PDB entry 5ANB | electron microscopy, 4.10 A resolution (low resolution: residue-level contacts below are approximate; hydrogen-bond / salt-bridge calls are withheld) | chains J and N of the 12 polymer chains in the assembly

== Chain J ==
Name: Ribosome maturation protein sbds
Source organism: Homo sapiens
UniProt: Q9Y3A5 (SBDS_HUMAN); residues 1-250 here = UniProt positions 1-250
Sequence (250 residues; row label = number of the first residue in the row):
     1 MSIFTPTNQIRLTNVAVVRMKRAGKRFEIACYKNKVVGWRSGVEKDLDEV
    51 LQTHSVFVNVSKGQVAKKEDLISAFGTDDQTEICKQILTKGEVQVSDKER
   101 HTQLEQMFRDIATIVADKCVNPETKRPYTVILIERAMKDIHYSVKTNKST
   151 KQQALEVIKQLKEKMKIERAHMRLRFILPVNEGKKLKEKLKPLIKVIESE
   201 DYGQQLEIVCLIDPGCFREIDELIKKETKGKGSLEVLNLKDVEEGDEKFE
UniProt features mapped onto this chain:
  - modified residue: Ser-2 (N-acetylserine)
Reported in the primary citation:
  - binding site for 26S ribosomal RNA (chain N): Lys-67, Lys-151, Arg-218
  - conformationally variable residues (domain motion): Lys-90 to Arg-100
  - disease-associated variants - F57L, K151E, K151N: decreased growth
  - mutagenesis - R100E: decreased growth

== Chain N ==
Molecule: 26S ribosomal RNA
Source organism: Dictyostelium discoideum
Sequence (3741 nucleotides; each row starts with the number of its first residue):
     1 UCCGCCUCACCUUUGUAAGAUUACCCGCUGAACUUAAGCAUAUCAGUAAG
    51 CGGAGGAAAAGAAACUAACUAGGAUUCCGUCAGUAACGGCGAGUGAAGAC
   101 GGAAUAGCCCAAGGUUCAAACCUGGAUCUCUUCGAGGUUAGGUGAUGUGA
   151 CCUAUGGACUGAUGGAGCCCGCUGUUGUGACUGCUAAUUCCGUUUGGAAU
   201 UUCGAGUCGUAGAAGGUGAUAACCCUGUUCGCAGUAUCACAACAGUUGGA
   251 CUUUGCCAUUAGCUCCACGAGUAGGAAUGUCUGAAAUUGCAUUCUGAAUG
   301 GGUGAUAAGAUUCAUCCAAGGCUAAAUAUAUGUUAGGAGAUCGAUAGCAU
   351 ACAAGUACCGUGAGGGAAAGGUGAAAAGAACUUUGAAAAAAGGUUUAAAA
   401 GUAUUUGACACCGUUUAUGUGGAAGCGUUUACUUGGACCCCGAUUAAUGA
   451 CGUCGGUUUAGCUCUAAUUCUUAGGUGGCCAAAGUAGAGUGUUACGUGCU
   501 GAUCAAAAGGUAACGGACAUUUGAUUCAUUGGUUAUCGACGAGGAAGGUA
   551 CUCUAAAUCGGCCAGUUACUAACGGGUGAGAUCUGAUGUUUAUAAAAUGG
   601 GGGAUGAGGCUUAUCGGCUUGCUGGUGGCUCGCUCUCAAUAAUGGAUAUU
   651 GGGUUUCAUCAAGAGUGCAAAAUGGUGGCAAUUCACUAUUAGUGGUUAUU
   701 AAUUUUGUUUGCGUGGCUUGGCCUUGUCUACAGGUUAUCUUCGGAUGGCU
   751 UGUAGCUUUGUUGAACGCGUGGGCUUAAUGUUGUGAUUCUAGUAGCGUUA
   801 CCAUAUCGUUAGAGUGGGUUCAAUAAAUGUCCCGUCUUGAAACACGGAUC
   851 AAGGAGGCCGUUUUGUGUGCGAGUGUAAGAGUAAUUAAAACUCUGACGCG
   901 UAUUGAAAGAAAGAAUACUCCAAAAGAUCGUAACUACGGUUACCUUCUGU
   951 AAGGAGUGCCCGAAUCAUGAGAACUCUGUUUCGAAAGGAUUUGCGGUUGA
  1001 GCACCUAGAAUGGGACCCGAAAGGUUGUGAACUAUGCCUGAGGAAGGCGA
  1051 AGUCAGGGGAAACUCUGAUGGAGGCUUGUCGCAAUGCUGACGUGCAAAUC
  1101 GCUUGUCUAACUUGGGUAUAGGGGCGAAAGACUAAUCGAACAACCUAGUA
  1151 GCUGGUUCCUUCCGAAGUUUCCCUCAGGAUAGCUGGAGCAGUAUUCUAGU
  1201 UCCAUCUUGUAAAGACAAUGAUUAGCAGUUUCGGGGGCGUAAUGCUCUCA
  1251 GCUGAUUCUCAAACUCUGAACGGGUGGGUAUCAUUUUAAUUCACUUAAUU
  1301 GGAUUUUAAAAUUAAAUUGCACAUGUGCAAUGAAAAAUAGGAGCUCUUAG
  1351 UGGGCCAUUUUUGGUAAGCAGAACUGGCGAUGUGGGUUGAACCAAAUAUU
  1401 GGGAUAAGACGUCUAACAUUCACUAAUAGAUACCACAAAAGGUGUUAGUU
  1451 CAUUAAGACAGCAGGACGGUGGCCAUGGAAGUCGGUAUCCGCUAAGGAGU
  1501 GUGUAACAACUCACCUGCCAAAUGGACUAGCCCUGAAAAUGGAUGACGCU
  1551 AGCAGUGGAUGGUCGAUGCCCAAUCGUUAAAAGAAGUGAUAAUACUUUUA
  1601 ACGUGUAGGAAGGCGUGAAGGUAACGUAGAAGCUUGAAUGUGAAUUCGAG
  1651 UGGAGUUGUCUUUAGUGCAGAUCUUGAUGGUAGUAGCAAAUAUUCAAAAG
  1701 AAUUUACUUUGAAGGCCGAAGUGGGGAAGGGUUCCAUAACAAUGGAAUUC
  1751 ACUUAUGGGUGAGUCGAUCCUAAGGUUUGGGUUAACUCUCUCUAAUAAGG
  1801 UUACUAGGUCAUUGGAUCGAAAGUGAAGGUGGCUUUAACACUAGUGACUU
  1851 UAUAGGCCGAAAGGGAAGCGGGUUAAAAUUCCUGCACCAUCGAAUGGGAU
  1901 AUUAGGGUAACCGAUCGUAAUCCGGGACAUCAAUUGGCGGUCGAGGAAGA
  1951 GUUAUCUUUUCUUGUUAACAUUGUCUUGGGGUCCUCCGAAUCAGGUCAAC
  2001 UGGAGACGAGGAUUCAUCGCACAAUGGAAGAGCACAGUCCUUUGGAUUGG
  2051 GUCUCGCAUCCGCUAAAUGGUCCUUGAAAACCGGAUUAUGGUAUUUAAUC
  2101 CUAUUUGGUGUUCGUACCAAUAACCACAUCAGGUCUCCAAGGUGAAUAGC
  2151 CUCUGGUCAAAUGUAUUAAUGUAGAUAAGGGAAGUCGGCAAAACCGAUCU
  2201 GUAACUUCGGGAUAAGGAUUGGCUCUAAAGGCUGGUGGAGUGGACAUAUU
  2251 GGAGUUUGCUAUUUGUUUUUUACUUUUAGGAUGGGCAACUGUUUUGAAGG
  2301 UUUAAGAUGGGUGGUAAUUCUUUCCAAUGUGAGGGCUUGCUCGUUCUGCU
  2351 UUACGAUUAACAGCUAAUUUAGAACUGUGACGAUCACCGGGAAUCCAACU
  2401 GUUUAAUUAAAACAAAGCAUUGCGAUAAGCUUAAAAGCUUUUGACGCAAU
  2451 GUGAUUUCUGCCCAGUGCUCUGAAUGUCAAAGUGAAGAGAUUCAACCUAG
  2501 CACGGGUAAACGGCGGGAGUAACUAUGACUCUCUUAAGGUAGCCAAAUGC
  2551 CUCGUCAUCUAAUUAGUGACGCGCAUGAAUGGAUCAAUGAGAUUCCCACU
  2601 GUCCCUAACUACUAUACAGCGAAACCACUGCAAGGGGAACGGGCCUUGCA
  2651 AAAACAGCGGGGAAAGAAGACCCUGUUGAGCUUGACUCUAGUCUGAUAUU
  2701 GCAUAGUGACCUAAAAGGUGUAGAAUAGGUGGGAGGGGCAACCCGACGGU
  2751 GAAAUACCACCCCUUUUGGCGUUACUUUGCUAACUUGGAAUAACAGUACC
  2801 UCAUAAUUCAUUUUAUGAUGGUUUUGGUGAAUAAGCGGAUCAACCACGGG
  2851 UGAAAUCUGUGCAAAUUGGGCAACUGAUUUGUAUAGCAAAGUAGUCCCUC
  2901 UGGUCCCGUAUUAUGUCGACCAAGAACAGUUUCAGGUGGGGAGUUUGGCU
  2951 GGGGCGGCACAUUUGUUAAAAGAUAACGCAAGUGUCCAAAGGCAGGCUCA
  3001 GUGAGAACAGAAAUCUCACGUAGAGUAAAAGGGCAAAAGCCUGCUUGAUU
  3051 CUGAUUUUCAGUACUAAUCGGAACUGGGAAACCAGGGCCUAUCGAUCCUU
  3101 UAUGUGCUUAAAUCUUAACCCUAGAGGUGUCAGAAAAGUUACCACAGGGA
  3151 UAACUGGCUUGUGGCAGCCAAGCGCUCAUAGCGACGCUGCUUUUUGAUCC
  3201 UUCGAUGUCGGCUCUUCUUAUCAUUGUGAAGCAGAAUUCACAAAGUGUUG
  3251 GAUUGUUCACCCACUAACAAGGAACGUGAGCUGGGUUUAGACCGUCGUGA
  3301 GACAGGUUAGUUUUACCCUACUGUUGUCAAUUGUUUGCGUAAUAGUAGCA
  3351 UGAUUUAGUACGAGAGGAACUGUCAUGCCGGAUCACUGGUCUGUAGGUUU
  3401 AUUUGACAAAAUAGUGACCUGCCGCUACCAUCCGUUGGAUAAUGGCUGAA
  3451 CGCCUCUAAGUCAGAAUCCAUUCUAGAAACGCAAACCAAAUGCUUUAGAG
  3501 UGUGAAUGUUGUAGGUAACAUUAGGUUGUUGGUGGGGGACCACUUUCAAC
  3551 UUUAAACCAUAUGAUUAAUCGCUGUUACACUGCAGUUUCCUUCCGGUUAU
  3601 UGUGGUGGGUGGCUAAAUUCUAAUUUAUAUCCUCGUUCCGCUCAACUCUU
  3651 CGAUUGUAGACGACUAUCAAAUGAACUAGGUGCUGUAAGCUUCCGAGUAG
  3701 CGUUCAGUUACGAGGGGUUGAGGCUUUUCCAUUAGUUCUUU
Unresolved in the structure: 1-1220, 1271-1355, 1603-2391, 2701-2924, 3481-3741
Sequence notes: conflict C3119 (G in FR733594.)

== Interface between chain J and chain N ==
Contacting residue pairs (82; chain J residue first):
  Met-1(J) / G2669(N)
  Met-1(J) / A2670(N)
  Met-1(J) / A3205(N)
  Ser-2(J) / U3287(N)
  Ile-3(J) / G3207(N)
  Ile-3(J) / U3287(N)
  Phe-4(J) / G2666(N)
  Phe-4(J) / A2667(N)
  Phe-4(J) / A3205(N)
  Phe-4(J) / G3207(N)
  Phe-4(J) / U3313(N)
  Thr-5(J) / G2669(N)
  Thr-5(J) / A3205(N)
  Pro-6(J) / G2669(N)
  Pro-6(J) / A3153(N)
  Thr-7(J) / U3208(N)
  Thr-7(J) / U3286(N)
  Thr-7(J) / U3287(N)
  Asn-8(J) / C2671(N)
  Asn-8(J) / A3153(N)
  Asn-8(J) / U3208(N)
  Asn-8(J) / U3286(N)
  Gln-9(J) / A3153(N)
  Gln-9(J) / C3275(N)
  Gln-9(J) / U3286(N)
  Ile-10(J) / U3286(N)
  Ile-10(J) / A3304(N)
  Arg-11(J) / A3304(N)
  Leu-12(J) / G3305(N)
  Arg-19(J) / C2574(N)
  Arg-26(J) / A2575(N)
  Arg-26(J) / U3295(N)
  Ser-61(J) / A3304(N)
  Lys-62(J) / A3304(N)
  Gly-63(J) / G2954(N)
  Gly-63(J) / C2955(N)
  Gln-64(J) / G2954(N)
  Gln-64(J) / C2955(N)
  Val-65(J) / C2955(N)
  Val-65(J) / G2956(N)
  Ala-66(J) / G2956(N)
  Lys-67(J) / G2956(N)
  Lys-67(J) / G2957(N)
  Lys-68(J) / G2956(N)
  Lys-68(J) / G2957(N)
  Glu-92(J) / C2550(N)
  Glu-92(J) / C2574(N)
  Gln-94(J) / C2550(N)
  Gln-94(J) / C2551(N)
  Val-95(J) / C2551(N)
  Val-95(J) / U2552(N)
  Ser-96(J) / U2552(N)
  Asp-97(J) / U2552(N)
  Asp-97(J) / C2553(N)
  Asp-97(J) / G2554(N)
  Arg-100(J) / C2551(N)
  Arg-100(J) / U2552(N)
  Arg-100(J) / G2554(N)
  Leu-104(J) / U2555(N)
  His-141(J) / A2557(N)
  Ser-143(J) / U2555(N)
  Ser-143(J) / C2556(N)
  Val-144(J) / U2555(N)
  Lys-145(J) / C2570(N)
  Asn-147(J) / U2526(N)
  Asn-147(J) / C2572(N)
  Lys-148(J) / C2570(N)
  Ser-149(J) / C2523(N)
  Ser-149(J) / A2525(N)
  Lys-151(J) / C2523(N)
  Gln-152(J) / C2523(N)
  Gln-152(J) / U2524(N)
  Gln-152(J) / A2525(N)
  Leu-155(J) / A2522(N)
  Leu-155(J) / C2523(N)
  Glu-156(J) / A2525(N)
  Gly-215(J) / A2522(N)
  Cys-216(J) / A2522(N)
  Phe-217(J) / A2522(N)
  Arg-218(J) / A2522(N)
  Glu-219(J) / A2521(N)
  Glu-219(J) / A2522(N)
Interface residues without a listed pair, chain J (49 interface residues in all): Lys-21, Lys-33, Tyr-142, Lys-240
Interface residues without a listed pair, chain N (46 interface residues in all): A2569, G2571, G2573, C3154, C3209, C3296, C3303, U3312

== Overview ==
Chain J and chain N form an interface of 49 and 46 residues respectively. From the paper: a binding site for
26S ribosomal RNA (chain N) at Lys-67(J), Lys-151(J) and Arg-218(J); F57L, K151E and K151N of chain J, among
others, reduce growth.
Chain J is Ribosome maturation protein sbds (Homo sapiens) and chain N is 26S ribosomal RNA (Dictyostelium
discoideum); the structure, Mechanism of eIF6 release from the nascent 60S ribosomal subunit, was determined
by electron microscopy (same publication as 6QKL, 5AN9 and 5ANC).
